PDB entry 1QQK | X-ray diffraction, 3.10 A resolution | chain A

== Chain A ==
Protein: Fibroblast growth factor 7
Source organism: Rattus norvegicus
Notes: fragment: fgf-7beta (ser-54)
Reference sequence: Q02195 (FGF7_RAT); residues 1-140 here correspond to UniProt positions 55-194 (UniProt number = residue number + 54)
Chain sequence (140 residues; each row starts with the number of its first residue):
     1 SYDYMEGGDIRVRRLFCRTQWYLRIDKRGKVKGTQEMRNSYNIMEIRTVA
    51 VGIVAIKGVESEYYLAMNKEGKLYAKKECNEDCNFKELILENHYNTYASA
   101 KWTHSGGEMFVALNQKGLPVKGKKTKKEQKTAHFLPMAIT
Unresolved in the structure: 1-8, 103-105
Curated features (UniProtKB/Swiss-Prot):
  - glycosylation: Asn95 (N-linked (GlcNAc...) asparagine)
From the paper describing this entry:
  - conformationally variable residues (loop rearrangement, order/disorder transition): Glu91 to His93, Ala100 to Phe110
  - specificity-determining residues: Val120, Thr125, Thr131 (proposed by the authors, not directly observed)

== Summary ==
From the paper: specificity determinants Val120, Thr125 and Thr131; conformational variability at Glu91 and
Ala100.
Chain A is Fibroblast growth factor 7 (Rattus norvegicus); the structure, The crystal structure of fibroblast
growth factor 7 (keratinocyte growth factor), was determined by X-ray diffraction, deposited together with
1QQL.
